Entry 1CR7 (X-ray diffraction, 2.60 A resolution); this record covers chains A and D of the 4 polymer chains in the assembly.

== Chain A (and D) ==
Protein: Lectin
Source organism: Arachis hypogaea
Notes: chain D of this document is another copy of the same molecule, construct and numbering; everything in this record applies to it too
Sequence (236 residues; each row starts with the number of its first residue):
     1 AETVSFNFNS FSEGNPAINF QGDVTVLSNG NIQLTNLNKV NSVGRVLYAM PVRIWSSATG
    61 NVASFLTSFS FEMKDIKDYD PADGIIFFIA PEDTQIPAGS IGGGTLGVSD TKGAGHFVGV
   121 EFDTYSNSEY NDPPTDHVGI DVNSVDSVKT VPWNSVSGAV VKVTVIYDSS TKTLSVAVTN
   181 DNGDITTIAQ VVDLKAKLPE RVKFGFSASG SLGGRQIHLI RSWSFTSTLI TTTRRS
Unresolved in the structure: 233-236
Ion coordination: Mn2+: Glu-121, Asp-123, Asp-132, His-137; Ca2+: Asp-123, Tyr-125, Asn-127, Asp-132

== Interface between chain A and chain D ==
Residue-residue contacts (40):
  Ala-1(A) / Asp-184(D)
  Thr-3(A) / Asp-184(D)  hydrogen bond
  Ser-64(A) / Ile-185(D)
  Ser-64(A) / Thr-187(D)  hydrogen bond
  Phe-65(A) / Ile-185(D)  hydrophobic
  Leu-66(A) / Ala-177(D)  hydrophobic
  Leu-66(A) / Thr-179(D)
  Leu-66(A) / Ile-185(D)
  Lys-149(A) / Thr-171(D)
  Thr-164(A) / Ile-166(D)
  Ile-166(A) / Ile-166(D)  hydrophobic
  Ile-166(A) / Ala-177(D)  hydrophobic
  Asp-168(A) / Thr-187(D)  hydrogen bond
  Asp-168(A) / Ile-188(D)
  Asp-168(A) / Ala-189(D)
  Thr-171(A) / Lys-149(D)
  Thr-171(A) / Ala-189(D)
  Thr-173(A) / Thr-173(D)
  Ser-175(A) / Ser-175(D)  hydrogen bond
  Ala-177(A) / Leu-66(D)  hydrophobic
  Ala-177(A) / Ile-166(D)  hydrophobic
  Thr-179(A) / Leu-66(D)
  Gly-183(A) / Thr-226(D)
  Asp-184(A) / Ala-1(D)
  Asp-184(A) / Thr-3(D)  hydrogen bond
  Asp-184(A) / Thr-228(D)
  Ile-185(A) / Ser-64(D)
  Ile-185(A) / Phe-65(D)  hydrophobic
  Ile-185(A) / Leu-66(D)
  Ile-185(A) / Thr-226(D)
  Ile-185(A) / Thr-228(D)  hydrogen bond (backbone-side chain)
  Thr-187(A) / Ser-64(D)  hydrogen bond
  Thr-187(A) / Asp-168(D)  hydrogen bond
  Ile-188(A) / Asp-168(D)  hydrogen bond (backbone-side chain)
  Ala-189(A) / Asp-168(D)
  Ala-189(A) / Thr-171(D)
  Thr-226(A) / Gly-183(D)
  Thr-226(A) / Ile-185(D)
  Thr-228(A) / Asp-184(D)
  Thr-228(A) / Ile-185(D)  hydrogen bond (side chain-backbone)
Interface residues without a listed pair, chain A (24 interface residues in all): Tyr-167, Ser-169
Interface residues without a listed pair, chain D (24 interface residues in all): Thr-164, Tyr-167, Ser-169

== Summary ==
Chain A and chain D each contribute 24 residues to their interface; the contacts include 10 hydrogen bonds.
Polar contacts include Thr-3(A)/Asp-184(D), Ser-64(A)/Thr-187(D) and Asp-168(A)/Thr-187(D). Glu-121(A),
Asp-123(A), Asp-132(A) and His-137(A) coordinate Mn2+. Asp-123(A), Tyr-125(A), Asn-127(A) and Asp-132(A) form
the Ca2+ site.
Chain A and chain D are both Lectin (Arachis hypogaea); the structure, Peanut lectin-lactose complex
monoclinic form, was determined by X-ray diffraction (same publication as 1CQ9).
